8XYL - chains A and B of the 4 polymer chains in the assembly; structure by electron microscopy, 2.79 A resolution.

# Chain A
Protein: MT-a70 family protein
Organism: Tetrahymena thermophila SB210
Reference sequence: Q22GC0 (Q22GC0_TETTS); residues 1-372 here correspond to UniProt positions 57-428 (UniProt number = residue number + 56)
Chain sequence (378 residues; numbered -5 to 372; the number before each row is that of its first residue; numbers below 1 keep their minus sign (Gly-5 is residue -5)):
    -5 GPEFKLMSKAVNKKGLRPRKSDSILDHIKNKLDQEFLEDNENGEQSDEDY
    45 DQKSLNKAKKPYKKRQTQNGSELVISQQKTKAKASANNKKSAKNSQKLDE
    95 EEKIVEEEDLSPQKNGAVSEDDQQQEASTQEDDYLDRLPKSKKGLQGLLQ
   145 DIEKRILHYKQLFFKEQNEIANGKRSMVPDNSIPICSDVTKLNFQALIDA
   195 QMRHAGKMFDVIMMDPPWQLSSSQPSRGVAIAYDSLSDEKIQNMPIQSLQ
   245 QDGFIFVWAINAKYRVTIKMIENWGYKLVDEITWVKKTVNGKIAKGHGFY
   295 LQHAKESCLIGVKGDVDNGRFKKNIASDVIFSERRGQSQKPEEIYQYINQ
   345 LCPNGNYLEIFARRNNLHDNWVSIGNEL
Not modelled in the structure: -5 to 135, 215-227
Construct notes: expression tag (-5 to 0)
What the authors report for this chain:
  - mutagenesis - D209N, H291F: abolished catalytic activity
  - mutagenesis - R221A, K280E, K286A/K289E: decreased binding to DNA
  - mutagenesis - D209A: abolished catalytic activity (proposed by the authors, not directly observed)

# Chain B
Protein: Methyltransferase MT, putative
Organism: Tetrahymena thermophila SB210
Reference sequence: Q22XT1 (Q22XT1_TETTS); residue numbers follow UniProt; this construct covers 1-324
Chain sequence (357 residues; each row starts with the number of its first residue; numbers below 1 keep their minus sign (Gly-4 is residue -4)):
    -4 GPGRPMSQETLAACQSLDKFAHPKKVSPVQKSQIIEEPPLQKKIKPTEPG
    46 EDQLSLLLKWRSSYIPPQKPTNEDEYKKIICKDISSEKLEQHAGDVSALF
    96 INIKWKLSEGQSGKSIEDLKKLAISDKLINNGIIFIWSEKEILSQIVDVL
   146 EAKGFNYIENFMINQLSADKALEMQRKNQNQQSKEKKITDFFKRLTPQKN
   196 IWSDITPEQCIEQEKFPPNNYVQDIFVNSEYSFFRKSKKILLMLRKFNKD
   246 AQLELRHQRTSDIFFDIFEQNKPNDVSKKGMEFVYKMIETLLPKANYSEE
   296 NKGAFKMMELYADDKSQPRKGWISVYEQEWSHPQFEKGGGSGGGSGGGSW
   346 SHPQFEK
Not modelled in the structure: -4 to 42, 176-195, 325-352
Construct notes: expression tag (-4 to 0, 325-352)

# How chain A and chain B interact
Pairs across the interface (82; chain A residue first):
  Phe248(A) with Phe228(B), hydrophobic
  Phe250(A) with Phe229(B), hydrophobic
  Asn255(A) with Tyr152(B); Ile153(B)
  Tyr258(A) with Leu138(B); Tyr152(B), hydrophobic
  Arg259(A) with Val142(B); Glu146(B), salt bridge; Tyr152(B)
  Ile262(A) with Leu138(B), hydrophobic
  Glu266(A) with Ser139(B)
  Leu272(A) with Leu138(B), hydrophobic
  Val273(A) with Tyr226(B), hydrogen bond (backbone-side chain); Phe228(B), hydrophobic
  Asp274(A) with Lys135(B), salt bridge; Tyr226(B); Phe228(B); Phe229(B), hydrogen bond (side chain-backbone)
  Glu275(A) with Lys135(B); Lys233(B), hydrogen bond (backbone-side chain)
  Ile276(A) with Phe229(B), hydrophobic
  Thr277(A) with Met157(B); Lys233(B)
  Lys281(A) with Gln48(B); Gln218(B)
  Gly285(A) with Gln48(B)
  Lys286(A) with Leu51(B)
  Ile287(A) with Ile258(B), hydrophobic; Phe260(B), hydrophobic
  Lys289(A) with Ser256(B)
  His291(A) with Gln253(B)
  Gly292(A) with Gln253(B), hydrogen bond (backbone-side chain)
  Phe293(A) with His252(B)
  Tyr294(A) with Ile153(B), hydrophobic; Glu154(B), hydrogen bond (backbone-side chain); Arg240(B), hydrogen bond; Leu250(B), hydrophobic; Gln253(B); Leu286(B)
  Leu295(A) with Glu154(B), hydrogen bond (backbone-side chain); Phe156(B), hydrophobic; Thr255(B); Asp257(B)
  Gln296(A) with Gln253(B), hydrogen bond (side chain-backbone); Thr255(B), hydrogen bond (backbone-backbone); Ser256(B); Asp257(B), hydrogen bond (backbone-backbone)
  His297(A) with Glu154(B), salt bridge; Asp257(B), salt bridge
  Ala298(A) with Asp257(B), hydrogen bond (backbone-side chain); Ile258(B), hydrophobic
  Lys299(A) with Asn155(B); Met157(B), hydrogen bond; Asp257(B); Ile258(B)
  Lys317(A) with Ser227(B)
  Asn318(A) with Ser224(B); Glu225(B), hydrogen bond; Tyr226(B), hydrogen bond (side chain-backbone); Phe228(B), hydrogen bond (backbone-backbone); Arg230(B), hydrogen bond (backbone-side chain)
  Ile319(A) with Phe228(B); Phe229(B); Arg230(B), hydrogen bond (backbone-backbone)
  Ala320(A) with Phe229(B), hydrophobic; Arg230(B), hydrogen bond (backbone-side chain)
  Ser321(A) with Asn223(B), hydrogen bond; Arg230(B); Ser232(B), hydrogen bond
  Asp322(A) with Lys135(B), salt bridge; Phe229(B); Arg230(B), hydrogen bond (backbone-backbone); Lys231(B); Ser232(B); Lys233(B), salt bridge
  Val323(A) with Asn159(B); Phe221(B), hydrophobic; Ser232(B)
  Phe325(A) with Val217(B), hydrophobic; Gln218(B), hydrogen bond (backbone-side chain); Phe260(B), hydrophobic
  Tyr341(A) with Phe229(B), hydrophobic
Interface residues without a listed pair, chain A (43 interface residues in all): Val279, Asn284, Gly290, Leu303, Ile304, Val306, Leu345
Interface residues without a listed pair, chain B (47 interface residues in all): Glu46, Leu52, Glu136, Asp143, Met238, Phe242, Arg251, Arg254, Met282

# Overview
43 residues of chain A face 47 of chain B across their interface; the contacts include 22 hydrogen bonds and 6
salt bridges. Among the polar pairs are Arg259(A)-Glu146(B), Asp274(A)-Lys135(B) and His297(A)-Glu154(B). From
the paper: D209N, H291F and D209A of chain A abolish catalytic activity; R221A, K280E and K286A/K289E of chain
A reduce binding to DNA.
Chain A is MT-a70 family protein and chain B is Methyltransferase MT, putative, both from Tetrahymena
thermophila SB210; the structure, Cryo-EM structure of Tetrahymena DNA methyltransferase complex MTA1c, was
determined by electron microscopy (same publication as 8XYP, 8XYQ, 8XYX, 9U92, 9U9K and 9VU6).
